PDB entry 2H3C | solution NMR | chains C and A of the 4 polymer chains in the assembly

[Chain C]
Molecule: 13-nt DNA strand
Sequence (13 nucleotides; row label = number of the first residue in the row):
   173 ATATGTATAC CCG

[Chain A]
Molecule: CcdA
From: Escherichia coli
UniProt: Q9S0Z5 (Q9S0Z5_ECOLI); numbering as in UniProt (aligned over 1-72)
Amino-acid sequence (72 residues; row label = number of the first residue in the row):
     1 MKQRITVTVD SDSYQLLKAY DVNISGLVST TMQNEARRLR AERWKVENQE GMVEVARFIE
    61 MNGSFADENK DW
Differences from the reference sequence: engineered mutation Lys70 (Arg in Q9S0Z5)

[Chain C / chain A interface]
Contacting residue pairs (8; chain C residue first):
  DT176(C) - Thr8(A)  sugar contact
  DG177(C) - Thr6(A)  phosphate contact
  DG177(C) - Val7(A)  phosphate contact
  DG177(C) - Thr8(A)  phosphate contact
  DT178(C) - Arg4(A)  phosphate contact
  DT178(C) - Thr6(A)  phosphate contact
  DT180(C) - Arg4(A)  base contact
  DA181(C) - Arg4(A)  base contact
Other interface residues (no listed pair), chain A (5 interface residues in all): Ile5

[In short]
The chain C/chain A interface involves 5 residues from each chain.
Chain C is a 13-nt DNA strand and chain A is CcdA (Escherichia coli); the structure, Structural basis for
nucleic acid and toxin recognition of the bacterial antitoxin CcdA, was determined by solution NMR together
with 2H3A from the same study.
